Entry 2AX3 (X-ray diffraction, 2.27 A resolution); this record covers chains A and B.

== Chain A ==
Protein: hypothetical protein TM0922
Source organism: Thermotoga maritima
UniProt: Q9X024 (Q9X024_THEMA); residue numbers follow UniProt; this construct covers 1-490
Amino-acid sequence (502 residues; row label = number of the first residue in the row; numbers below 1 keep their minus sign (Mse-11 is residue -11)):
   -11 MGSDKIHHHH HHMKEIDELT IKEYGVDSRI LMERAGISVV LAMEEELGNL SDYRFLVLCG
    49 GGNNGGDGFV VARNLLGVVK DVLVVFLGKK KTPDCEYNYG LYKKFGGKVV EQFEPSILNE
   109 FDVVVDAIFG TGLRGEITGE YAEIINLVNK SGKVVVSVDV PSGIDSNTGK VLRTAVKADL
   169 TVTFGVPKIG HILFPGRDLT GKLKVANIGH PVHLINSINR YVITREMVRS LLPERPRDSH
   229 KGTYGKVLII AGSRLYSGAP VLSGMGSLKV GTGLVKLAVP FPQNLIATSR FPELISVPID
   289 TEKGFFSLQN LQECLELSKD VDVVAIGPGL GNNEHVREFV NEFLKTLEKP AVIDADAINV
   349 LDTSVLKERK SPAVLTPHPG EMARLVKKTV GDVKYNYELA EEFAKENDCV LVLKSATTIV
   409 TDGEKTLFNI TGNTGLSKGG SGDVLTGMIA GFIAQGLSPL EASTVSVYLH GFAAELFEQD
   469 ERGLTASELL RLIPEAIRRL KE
Not modelled in the structure: -11 to -2, 490
Modified residues: Mse-11 (selenomethionine); Mse1, Mse20, Mse31, Mse215, Mse253, Mse370, Mse436 (selenomethionine; parent Met)
Sequence notes: expression tag (-11 to 0)
Swiss-Prot annotation at these positions:
  - region: Asn51 to Asp55 (NADPHX 1), Gly118 to Glu124 (NADPHX 1), His366 to Arg372 (NADPHX 2)
  - binding site (K(+)): Asn52, Asp114, Ser150
  - binding site ((6S)-NADPHX): Tyr129, Asp147, Gly317, Asp431
  - binding site (ADP): Lys402 to Thr406, Asn421 to Gly430

== Chain B ==
Protein: unknown peptide
Amino-acid sequence (8 residues; numbered 1 to 8; the number before each row is that of its first residue; X marks 5 residues of unknown identity (built as UNK)):
     1 XXWXFHXX

== Chain A / chain B interface ==
Contacting residue pairs (10; chain A residue first):
  Arg22(A) with Trp3(B)
  Ser26(A) with Phe5(B)
  Ala30(A) with Phe5(B), hydrophobic
  Glu33(A) with Phe5(B)
  Lys192(A) with Phe5(B); His6(B)
  Val193(A) with Phe5(B); His6(B), hydrogen bond (backbone-backbone)
  Ala194(A) with Phe5(B), hydrophobic
  Asn195(A) with Trp3(B), hydrogen bond (side chain-backbone)
Other interface residues (no listed pair), chain A (15 interface residues in all): Leu29, Val170, Pro175, Leu191, Val210, Thr212, Ile418

== Summary ==
15 residues of chain A face 3 of chain B across their interface; the contacts include 2 hydrogen bonds. Polar
contacts include Asn195(A)-Trp3(B) and Val193(A)-His6(B). Curated annotation (UniProt) lists 3 K+-binding
residues, 4 (6S)-NADPHX-binding residues and 15 ADP-binding residues on chain A.
Chain A is hypothetical protein TM0922 (Thermotoga maritima) and chain B is unknown peptide; the structure,
Crystal structure of a putative carbohydrate kinase (TM0922) from thermotoga maritima MSB8 at 2.25 A
resolution, was determined by X-ray diffraction.
